Entry 4NN9 (X-ray diffraction, 2.30 A resolution); this record covers chain A.

[Chain A]
Name: Neuraminidase N9
Organism: Influenza A virus
Notes: EC 3.2.1.18
UniProt: P03472 (NRAM_IATRA); the construct lacks a stretch of the UniProt sequence and is renumbered around it, so the offset changes along the chain: 82-169 = UniProt 83-170; 170-333 = UniProt 172-335; 335-392 = UniProt 336-393; 394-412 = UniProt 394-412; 1 more segments
Sequence (388 residues; each row starts with the number of its first residue; note: 2 numbers in that range are skipped by the numbering (no residue carries them; nothing is unmodelled there); a row labelled like 412A-412B holds insertion residues (412A, then the next letters in order)):
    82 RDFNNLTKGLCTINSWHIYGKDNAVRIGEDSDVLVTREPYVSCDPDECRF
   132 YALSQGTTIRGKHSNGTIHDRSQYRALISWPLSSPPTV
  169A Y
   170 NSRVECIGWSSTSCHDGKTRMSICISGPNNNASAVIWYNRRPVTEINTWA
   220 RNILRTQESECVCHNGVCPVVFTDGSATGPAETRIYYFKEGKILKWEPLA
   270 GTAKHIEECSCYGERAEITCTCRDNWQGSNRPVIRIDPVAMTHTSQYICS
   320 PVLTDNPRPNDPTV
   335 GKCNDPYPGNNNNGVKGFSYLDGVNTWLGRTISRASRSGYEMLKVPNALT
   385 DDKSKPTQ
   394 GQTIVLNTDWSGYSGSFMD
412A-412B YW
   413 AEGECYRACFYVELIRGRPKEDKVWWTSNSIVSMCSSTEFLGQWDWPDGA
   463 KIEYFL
Construct notes: conflict Arg368 (Ile369 in P03472)
Disulfides: Cys92-Cys417, Cys124-Cys129, Cys175-Cys193, Cys183-Cys230, Cys232-Cys237, Cys278-Cys291, Cys280-Cys289, Cys318-Cys337, Cys421-Cys447
Covalent attachments: N-acetylglucosamine (NAG) linked to Asn86, Asn146; glycan linked to Asn200
Curated features (UniProtKB/Swiss-Prot):
  - active site: Asp151 (Proton donor/acceptor), Tyr406 (Nucleophile)
  - binding site (substrate): Arg118, Arg152, Glu276, Glu277, Arg292, Arg371
  - binding site (Ca(2+)): Asp293, Gly297, Asp324, Asn347
  - glycosylation (N-linked (GlcNAc...) asparagine): Asn86, Asn146, Asn200

[In short]
Curated annotation (UniProt) lists active-site residues Asp151 and Tyr406, 6 substrate-binding residues and 4
Ca2+-binding residues.
Chain A is Neuraminidase N9 (Influenza A virus); the structure, Refined atomic structures of N9 subtype
influenza virus neuraminidase and escape mutants, was determined by X-ray diffraction (same publication as
3NN9, 5NN9 and 6NN9).
